PDB entry 5F9L | X-ray diffraction, 2.59 A resolution | chains A and P of the 3 polymer chains in the assembly

# Chain A
Name: DNA polymerase eta
Organism: Homo sapiens
Notes: EC 2.7.7.7
UniProtKB: Q9Y253 (POLH_HUMAN); residue numbers follow UniProt; this construct covers 1-432
Chain sequence (435 residues; each row starts with the number of its first residue; numbers below 1 keep their minus sign (Gly-2 is residue -2)):
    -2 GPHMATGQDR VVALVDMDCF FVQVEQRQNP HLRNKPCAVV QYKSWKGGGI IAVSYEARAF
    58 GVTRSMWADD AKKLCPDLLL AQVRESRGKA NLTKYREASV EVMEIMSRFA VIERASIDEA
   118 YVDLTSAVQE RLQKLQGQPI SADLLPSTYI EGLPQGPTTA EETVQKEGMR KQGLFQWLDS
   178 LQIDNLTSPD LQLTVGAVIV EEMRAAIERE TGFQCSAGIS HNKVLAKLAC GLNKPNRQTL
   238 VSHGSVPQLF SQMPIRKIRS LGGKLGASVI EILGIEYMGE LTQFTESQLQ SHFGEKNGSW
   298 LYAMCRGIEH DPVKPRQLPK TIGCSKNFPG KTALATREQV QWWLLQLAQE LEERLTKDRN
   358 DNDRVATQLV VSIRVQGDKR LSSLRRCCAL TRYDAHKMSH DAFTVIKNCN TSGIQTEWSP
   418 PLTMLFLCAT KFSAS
Not modelled in the structure: 156-159
Sequence notes: expression tag (-2 to 0)
Bound ions: Mg2+ site 1: Asp13, Met14, Asp115 (together with DZ4); Mg2+ site 2: Asp13, Asp115, Glu116 (together with DZ4) (shared with DT8(P) of chain P)
Residues lining bound ligands: DZ4 (2'-deoxy-5'-O-[(R)-hydroxy{[(R)-hydroxy(phosphonooxy)phosphoryl]amino}phosphoryl]adenosine): Asp13, Met14, Asp15, Cys16, Phe17, Phe18, Ile48, Ala49, Tyr52, Arg55, Arg61, Ile114, Asp115, Glu116, Lys231

# Chain P
Molecule: 8-nt DNA strand
Sequence (8 nucleotides; each row starts with the number of its first residue):
     1 AGCGTCAT
Bound ions: Mg2+: DT8 (together with DZ4) (shared with Asp13(A), Asp115(A), Glu116(A) of chain A)

# Chain A / chain P interface
Residue-residue contacts - 24 pairs, chain A then chain P:
  Ser113(A) - DT8(P)  hydrogen bond to the phosphate
  Asp115(A) - DT8(P)  phosphate contact
  Glu116(A) - DT8(P)  phosphate contact
  Lys224(A) - DT8(P)  salt bridge to the phosphate
  Ile255(A) - DA7(P)  phosphate contact
  Arg256(A) - DA7(P)  phosphate contact
  Ser257(A) - DC6(P)  phosphate contact
  Ser257(A) - DA7(P)  hydrogen bond to the phosphate
  Leu258(A) - DA7(P)  hydrogen bond to the phosphate
  Gly259(A) - DA7(P)  hydrogen bond to the phosphate
  Gly260(A) - DC6(P)  phosphate contact
  Gly260(A) - DA7(P)  hydrogen bond to the phosphate
  Lys261(A) - DT5(P)  salt bridge to the phosphate
  Lys261(A) - DC6(P)  hydrogen bond to the phosphate
  Leu262(A) - DC6(P)  hydrogen bond to the phosphate
  Arg377(A) - DG4(P)  salt bridge to the phosphate
  Leu381(A) - DC3(P)  phosphate contact
  Arg382(A) - DG2(P)  sugar contact
  Arg382(A) - DC3(P)  hydrogen bond to the phosphate
  Arg382(A) - DG4(P)  hydrogen bond to the base
  Arg383(A) - DG2(P)  sugar contact
  Arg383(A) - DC3(P)  salt bridge to the phosphate
  Cys384(A) - DA1(P)  phosphate contact
  Cys384(A) - DG2(P)  hydrogen bond to the phosphate
Interface residues without a listed pair, chain A (19 interface residues in all): Ser379, Ser380

# Overview
Chain A and chain P form an interface of 19 and 8 residues respectively, with 10 hydrogen bonds and 4 salt
bridges. Polar pairs include Arg382(A)-DG4(P), Ser113(A)-DT8(P) and Ser257(A)-DA7(P). Ligands of chain A:
compound DZ4. Asp13(A), Met14(A) and Asp115(A) form the Mg2+ site 1.
Chain A is DNA polymerase eta (Homo sapiens) and chain P is an 8-nt DNA strand; the structure, CRYSTAL
STRUCTURE OF HUMAN DNA POLYMERASE ETA INSERTING dAMPNPP ACROSS A DNA TEMPLATE CONTAINING
1,N2-ETHENODEOXYGUANOSINE LESION, was determined by X-ray diffraction.
